Entry 3OAB (X-ray diffraction, 2.30 A resolution); this record covers chains A and C of the 4 polymer chains in the assembly.

== Chain A ==
Molecule: Geranyl diphosphate synthase large subunit
Source organism: Mentha x piperita
Notes: EC 2.5.1.1
UniProt: Q9SBR3 (Q9SBR3_MENPI); residues 2-295 here correspond to UniProt positions 84-377 (UniProt number = residue number + 82)
Amino-acid sequence (295 residues; each row starts with the number of its first residue):
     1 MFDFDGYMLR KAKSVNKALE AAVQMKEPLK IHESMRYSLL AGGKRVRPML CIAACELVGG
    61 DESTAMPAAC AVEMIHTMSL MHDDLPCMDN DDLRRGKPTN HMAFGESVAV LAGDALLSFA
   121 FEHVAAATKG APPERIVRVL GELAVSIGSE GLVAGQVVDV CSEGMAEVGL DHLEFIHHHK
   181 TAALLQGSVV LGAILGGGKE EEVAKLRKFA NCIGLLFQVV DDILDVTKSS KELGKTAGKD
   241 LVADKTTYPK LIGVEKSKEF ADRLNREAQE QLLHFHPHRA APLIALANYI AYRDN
Unresolved in the structure: 229-244
Differences from the reference sequence: expression tag (1)
Ion coordination: Mg2+ site 1: Asp-83, Asp-89 (together with dimethylallyl S-thiolodiphosphate)
Ligand contacts:
  - dimethylallyl S-thiolodiphosphate (DST): Ser-79, Leu-80, Asp-83, Asp-84, Asp-89, Arg-94, Leu-152, Gln-156, Lys-180
  - pyrophosphate (PPV): Gly-43, Lys-44, Arg-47, Glu-73, His-76, Arg-95

== Chain C ==
Molecule: Geranyl diphosphate synthase small subunit
Source organism: Mentha x piperita
Notes: EC 2.5.1.1; engineered mutation(s): DELETION
UniProt: Q9SBR4 (Q9SBR4_MENPI); residues 2-266 here correspond to UniProt positions 49-313 (UniProt number = residue number + 47)
Amino-acid sequence (264 residues; numbered 1 to 274; 10 numbers in that range are skipped by the numbering (no residue carries them; nothing is unmodelled there); the number before each row is that of its first residue):
     1 MQPYWAAIEA DIERYLKKSI TIRPPETVFG PMHHLTFAAP ATAASTLCLA ACELVGGDRS
    61 QAMAAAAAIH LVHAAAYVHE HLP
    94 PAIQHKYGPN VELLTGDGIV PFGFELLAGS VDPARTDDPD RILRVIIEIS RAGGPEGMIS
   154 GLHREEEIVD GNTSLDFIEY VCKKKYGEMH ACGAACGAIL GGAAEEEIQK LRNFGLYQGT
   214 LRGMMEMKNS HQLIDENIIG KLKELALEEL GGFHGKNAEL MSSLVAEPSL YAAHHHHHHH
   274 H
Unresolved in the structure: 123-130, 261-274
Differences from the reference sequence: expression tag (1, 267-274)

== How chain A and chain C interact ==
Pairs across the interface (14; chain A residue first):
  Lys-17(A) / Glu-241(C)  salt bridge
  Gln-24(A) / Lys-176(C)
  Met-25(A) / Asp-169(C)
  Met-25(A) / Phe-170(C)  hydrophobic
  Met-25(A) / Tyr-173(C)
  Met-25(A) / Lys-176(C)  hydrogen bond (backbone-side chain)
  Glu-27(A) / Arg-157(C)  salt bridge
  Glu-27(A) / Tyr-173(C)
  Leu-29(A) / Arg-157(C)
  Leu-29(A) / Phe-170(C)  hydrophobic
  Leu-29(A) / Tyr-173(C)  hydrophobic
  Glu-33(A) / Ser-167(C)  hydrogen bond
  Glu-33(A) / Phe-170(C)
  Arg-36(A) / Asp-169(C)  salt bridge
Other interface residues (no listed pair), chain A (8 interface residues in all): Lys-26

== Overview ==
Chain A and chain C form an interface of 8 and 7 residues respectively; the contacts include 2 hydrogen bonds
and 3 salt bridges. Polar contacts include Lys-17(A)/Glu-241(C), Glu-27(A)/Arg-157(C) and
Arg-36(A)/Asp-169(C). Ligands of chain A: pyrophosphate and dimethylallyl S-thiolodiphosphate.
Here chain A is Geranyl diphosphate synthase large subunit and chain C is Geranyl diphosphate synthase small
subunit, both from Mentha x piperita. Entry 3OAB (Mint deletion mutant of heterotetrameric geranyl
pyrophosphate synthase in complex with ligands) was determined by X-ray diffraction together with 3OAC from
the same study.
